PDB entry 5D51 | X-ray diffraction, 1.47 A resolution | chains L and S

[Chain L]
Molecule: Uptake hydrogenase large subunit
Organism: Cupriavidus necator
Notes: EC 1.12.99.6
Reference sequence: P31891 (MBHL_CUPNH); residues 1-603 here = UniProt positions 1-603
Amino-acid sequence (603 residues; row label = number of the first residue in the row):
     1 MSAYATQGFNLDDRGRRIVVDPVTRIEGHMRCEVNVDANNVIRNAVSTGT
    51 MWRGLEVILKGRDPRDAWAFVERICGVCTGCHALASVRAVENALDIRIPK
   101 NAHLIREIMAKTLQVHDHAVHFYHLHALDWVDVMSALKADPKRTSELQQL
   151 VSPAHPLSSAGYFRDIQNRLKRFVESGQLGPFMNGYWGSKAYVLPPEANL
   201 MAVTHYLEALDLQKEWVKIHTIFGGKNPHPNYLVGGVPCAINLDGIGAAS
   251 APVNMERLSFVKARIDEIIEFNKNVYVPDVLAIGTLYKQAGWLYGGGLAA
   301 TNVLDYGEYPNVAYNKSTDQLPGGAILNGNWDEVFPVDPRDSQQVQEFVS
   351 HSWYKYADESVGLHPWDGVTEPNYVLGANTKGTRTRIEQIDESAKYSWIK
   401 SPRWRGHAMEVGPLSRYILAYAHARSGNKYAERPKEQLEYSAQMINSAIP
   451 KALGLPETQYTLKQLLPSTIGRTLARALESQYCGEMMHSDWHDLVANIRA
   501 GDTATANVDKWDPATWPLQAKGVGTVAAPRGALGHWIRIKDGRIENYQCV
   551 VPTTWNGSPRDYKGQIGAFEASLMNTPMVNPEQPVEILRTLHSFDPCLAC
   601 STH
Not modelled in the structure: 1-2, 245-246
Metal / ion sites: Mg2+: Glu-56, Cys-549; ni-fe oxidized active center Ni: Cys-75, Cys-78, Cys-597, Cys-600
Small-molecule neighbours:
  - krypton (KR), molecule 1: Ile-26, Glu-27, Val-77, Leu-125
  - krypton (KR), molecule 2: Met-30, Cys-32, Ala-45, Val-46, Ser-47, Phe-569, Glu-570, Leu-573, Leu-591
  - krypton (KR), molecule 3: Val-115, Ala-119, Trp-216, Ile-268, Phe-271, Asn-272, Ser-480
  - krypton (KR), molecule 4: Ala-127, Leu-128, Val-131, Ala-202, Val-203, Tyr-206
  - krypton (KR), molecule 5: Trp-130, Val-280, Ile-283, Gly-284, Ile-470, Thr-473
  - krypton (KR), molecule 6: Val-133, Phe-182, Val-203, Tyr-206
  - krypton (KR), molecule 7: Leu-147, Ala-198, Met-201, Ala-202, Asp-279, Ala-282, Ile-283, Leu-286
  - krypton (KR), molecule 8: Leu-150, Val-151, Ile-449, Ala-452, Leu-453
  - krypton (KR), molecule 9: Arg-169, Leu-170, Leu-207
  - krypton (KR), molecule 10: Pro-181, Phe-182, Tyr-206
  - krypton (KR), molecule 11: Phe-182, Val-203, Tyr-206, Leu-207
  - krypton (KR), molecule 12: Tyr-206, Leu-207, Leu-210
  - krypton (KR), molecule 13: Leu-438, Ser-441, Ala-442, Ile-445, Leu-462, Leu-465, Leu-466, Leu-474
  - krypton (KR), molecule 14: Ala-442, Asn-446, Tyr-460, Thr-461, Leu-462, Leu-465
  - ni-fe oxidized active center (NFV): Cys-75, Val-77, Cys-78, Cys-81, His-82, Ala-528, Pro-529, Arg-530, Leu-533, Val-551, Pro-552, Thr-553, Cys-597, Cys-600
Swiss-Prot annotation at these positions:
  - binding site (Ni(2+)): Cys-75, Cys-78, Cys-597, Cys-600

[Chain S]
Molecule: Uptake hydrogenase small subunit
Organism: Cupriavidus necator
Notes: EC 1.12.99.6
Reference sequence: P31892 (MBHS_CUPNH); residues 1-317 here correspond to UniProt positions 44-360 (UniProt number = residue number + 43)
Amino-acid sequence (339 residues; each row starts with the number of its first residue):
     1 METKPRTPVLWLHGLECTCCSESFIRSAHPLAKDVVLSMISLDYDDTLMA
    51 AAGHQAEAILEEIMTKYKGNYILAVEGNPPLNQDGMSCIIGGRPFIEQLK
   101 YVAKDAKAIISWGSCASWGCVQAAKPNPTQATPVHKVITDKPIIKVPGCP
   151 PIAEVMTGVITYMLTFDRIPELDRQGRPKMFYSQRIHDKCYRRPHFDAGQ
   201 FVEEWDDESARKGFCLYKMGCKGPTTYNACSTTRWNEGTSFPIQSGHGCI
   251 GCSEDGFWDKGSFYDRLTGISQFGVEANADKIGGTASVVVGAAVTAHAAA
   301 SAIKRASKKNETSGSEHRSAWSHPQFEKRSAWSHPQFEK
Not modelled in the structure: 1-4, 269-339
Sequence notes: expression tag (318-339)
Metal / ion sites: fe4-s3 cluster Fe: Cys-17, Cys-19, Cys-20, Cys-115, Cys-120, Cys-149; 4Fe-4S cluster Fe: His-187, Cys-190, Cys-215, Cys-221; 3Fe-4S cluster Fe: Cys-230, Cys-249, Cys-252
Small-molecule neighbours:
  - 3Fe-4S cluster (F3S): Ile-186, Thr-226, Asn-228, Cys-230, Trp-235, Phe-241, Pro-242, Cys-249, Ile-250, Gly-251, Cys-252, Ser-253
  - fe4-s3 cluster (F4S): Glu-16, Cys-17, Thr-18, Cys-19, Cys-20, Ser-21, Glu-76, Gly-113, Ser-114, Cys-115, Cys-120, Gly-148, Cys-149, Pro-150
  - krypton (KR), molecule 1: Val-9, Trp-11, Phe-24, Ile-40, Trp-112, Ile-160
  - krypton (KR), molecule 2: Trp-11, Ser-21, Phe-24, Ile-25, Val-36, Leu-42, Asp-45, Leu-48
  - krypton (KR), molecule 3: Thr-18, Glu-22, Thr-47
  - krypton (KR), molecule 4: Ser-21, Glu-22, Ile-25, Thr-47
  - krypton (KR), molecule 5: Ile-25, Ala-32, Val-36, Leu-48
  - krypton (KR), molecule 6: Lys-33, Val-36, Leu-37
  - krypton (KR), molecule 7: Lys-107, Ala-108, Met-163, Asp-167, Arg-168, Ile-169
  - 4Fe-4S cluster (SF4): Ile-186, His-187, Cys-190, Arg-192, Arg-193, Phe-196, Cys-215, Leu-216, Tyr-217, Cys-221, Gly-223, Pro-224, Ile-243
Swiss-Prot annotation at these positions:
  - binding site ([4Fe-4S] cluster): Cys-17, Cys-20, Cys-115, Cys-149, His-187, Cys-190, Cys-215, Cys-221
  - binding site ([3Fe-4S] cluster): Cys-230, Cys-249, Cys-252

[How chain L and chain S interact]
Residue-residue contacts (200):
  Val-19(L) / His-54(S)  hydrogen bond (backbone-side chain)
  Val-20(L) / Ala-52(S)  hydrophobic
  Asp-21(L) / Gly-53(S)
  Asp-21(L) / Ile-90(S)
  Asp-21(L) / Gly-91(S)  hydrogen bond (side chain-backbone)
  Asp-21(L) / Gly-92(S)  hydrogen bond (side chain-backbone)
  Pro-22(L) / Tyr-44(S)
  Pro-22(L) / Asp-46(S)
  Pro-22(L) / Ala-52(S)
  Pro-22(L) / Gly-53(S)  hydrogen bond (backbone-backbone)
  Thr-24(L) / Asp-46(S)
  Thr-24(L) / Met-49(S)
  Thr-24(L) / Ala-51(S)  hydrogen bond (side chain-backbone)
  Thr-24(L) / Ala-52(S)
  Arg-25(L) / Asp-46(S)  hydrogen bond (backbone-backbone)
  Arg-25(L) / Thr-47(S)
  Arg-25(L) / Leu-48(S)
  Arg-25(L) / Met-49(S)  hydrogen bond (side chain-backbone)
  Arg-25(L) / Ala-50(S)  hydrogen bond (side chain-backbone)
  Glu-27(L) / Cys-17(S)
  Glu-27(L) / Thr-18(S)  hydrogen bond
  His-29(L) / His-13(S)  hydrogen bond (side chain-backbone)
  His-29(L) / Gly-14(S)  hydrogen bond (side chain-backbone)
  His-29(L) / Cys-88(S)
  His-29(L) / Ile-90(S)
  Arg-31(L) / Gly-92(S)
  Thr-50(L) / Ser-87(S)
  Thr-50(L) / Cys-88(S)
  Thr-50(L) / Ile-89(S)  hydrogen bond (backbone-backbone)
  Met-51(L) / Leu-15(S)  hydrophobic
  Met-51(L) / Glu-16(S)
  Met-51(L) / Ser-87(S)
  Trp-52(L) / Leu-15(S)
  Trp-52(L) / Ser-87(S)  hydrogen bond (backbone-backbone)
  Trp-52(L) / Pro-128(S)  hydrophobic
  Trp-52(L) / Thr-129(S)
  Arg-53(L) / Leu-15(S)
  Arg-53(L) / Glu-16(S)
  Arg-53(L) / Cys-17(S)
  Arg-53(L) / Gln-122(S)
  Arg-53(L) / Pro-128(S)
  Arg-53(L) / Thr-129(S)
  Gly-54(L) / Pro-128(S)
  Leu-55(L) / Val-121(S)  hydrophobic
  Val-57(L) / Pro-126(S)  hydrophobic
  Ile-58(L) / Val-121(S)
  Ile-58(L) / Gln-122(S)
  Ile-58(L) / Ala-124(S)
  Ile-58(L) / Lys-125(S)
  Ile-58(L) / Pro-126(S)
  Ile-58(L) / Pro-128(S)
  Arg-62(L) / Ala-124(S)
  Arg-62(L) / Lys-125(S)  hydrogen bond (side chain-backbone)
  Arg-62(L) / Trp-258(S)  hydrogen bond (side chain-backbone)
  Arg-62(L) / Asp-259(S)  salt bridge
  Arg-65(L) / Tyr-264(S)
  Asp-66(L) / Ser-262(S)  hydrogen bond
  Asp-66(L) / Phe-263(S)  hydrogen bond (side chain-backbone)
  Asp-66(L) / Tyr-264(S)
  Trp-68(L) / His-247(S)
  Trp-68(L) / Tyr-264(S)  hydrogen bond
  Ala-69(L) / Trp-258(S)
  Ala-69(L) / Phe-263(S)  hydrophobic
  Phe-70(L) / Val-121(S)  hydrophobic
  Phe-70(L) / Trp-258(S)  hydrophobic
  Phe-70(L) / Phe-263(S)  hydrophobic
  Arg-73(L) / Cys-17(S)
  Arg-73(L) / Val-121(S)
  Arg-73(L) / Cys-149(S)  hydrogen bond (side chain-backbone)
  Arg-73(L) / Trp-258(S)
  Ile-74(L) / Cys-17(S)
  Cys-75(L) / Cys-17(S)  hydrophobic
  Gly-76(L) / Cys-17(S)  hydrogen bond (backbone-backbone)
  Gly-76(L) / Cys-19(S)
  Gly-76(L) / Glu-22(S)
  Val-77(L) / Glu-22(S)
  His-116(L) / Glu-22(S)
  His-116(L) / Arg-26(S)  hydrogen bond
  His-124(L) / Leu-48(S)
  Leu-125(L) / Thr-47(S)
  Arg-169(L) / Lys-33(S)
  Arg-169(L) / Asp-34(S)  salt bridge
  Arg-169(L) / Leu-37(S)
  Arg-169(L) / Ser-38(S)  hydrogen bond
  Phe-173(L) / Arg-6(S)
  Phe-173(L) / Val-36(S)
  Phe-173(L) / Leu-37(S)
  Ser-176(L) / Arg-6(S)  hydrogen bond
  Gln-178(L) / Pro-5(S)
  Gln-178(L) / Arg-6(S)  hydrogen bond (side chain-backbone)
  Gln-178(L) / Ser-41(S)
  Gln-178(L) / Tyr-67(S)
  Gly-180(L) / Leu-42(S)
  Gly-180(L) / Asp-43(S)
  Pro-181(L) / Leu-42(S)
  Pro-181(L) / Met-49(S)
  Pro-181(L) / Ala-50(S)  hydrogen bond (backbone-backbone)
  Met-183(L) / Ala-51(S)
  Met-183(L) / Ile-59(S)
  Met-183(L) / Glu-62(S)
  Met-183(L) / Ile-63(S)  hydrophobic
  Asn-184(L) / Ala-51(S)
  Asn-184(L) / Gln-55(S)  hydrogen bond (side chain-backbone)
  Asn-184(L) / Ile-59(S)
  Tyr-186(L) / Ala-50(S)
  Tyr-186(L) / Ala-51(S)
  Tyr-186(L) / Ala-52(S)  hydrogen bond (side chain-backbone)
  Tyr-186(L) / Gln-55(S)  hydrogen bond
  Trp-187(L) / Ala-50(S)  hydrophobic
  Leu-210(L) / Lys-33(S)
  Asp-211(L) / Leu-31(S)
  Asp-211(L) / Lys-33(S)  salt bridge
  Gln-213(L) / Ile-25(S)  hydrogen bond (side chain-backbone)
  Gln-213(L) / Arg-26(S)  hydrogen bond
  Lys-214(L) / Arg-26(S)
  Lys-214(L) / Ser-27(S)
  Lys-214(L) / Leu-31(S)
  Val-217(L) / Arg-26(S)
  Val-217(L) / Asn-236(S)
  Lys-218(L) / Asn-236(S)
  Lys-218(L) / Glu-237(S)  salt bridge
  Lys-218(L) / Thr-239(S)
  Thr-221(L) / Trp-235(S)
  Thr-221(L) / Asn-236(S)  hydrogen bond
  Thr-221(L) / Thr-239(S)
  Thr-221(L) / Ser-240(S)
  Thr-221(L) / Ser-245(S)  hydrogen bond (backbone-side chain)
  Ile-222(L) / Thr-239(S)
  Ile-222(L) / Ser-245(S)  hydrogen bond (backbone-side chain)
  Gly-225(L) / Trp-235(S)
  Gly-225(L) / Ser-240(S)
  Gly-225(L) / Phe-241(S)  hydrogen bond (backbone-backbone)
  Gly-225(L) / Pro-242(S)
  Gly-225(L) / Ser-245(S)  hydrogen bond (backbone-side chain)
  Lys-226(L) / Cys-149(S)  hydrogen bond (side chain-backbone)
  Lys-226(L) / Pro-150(S)
  Lys-226(L) / Trp-235(S)
  Lys-226(L) / Asn-236(S)
  Lys-226(L) / Pro-242(S)
  Lys-226(L) / Cys-252(S)
  Asn-227(L) / Arg-26(S)  hydrogen bond
  Asn-227(L) / Trp-235(S)
  Asn-227(L) / Asn-236(S)  hydrogen bond (backbone-side chain)
  Pro-228(L) / Cys-19(S)
  Pro-228(L) / Glu-22(S)
  Pro-228(L) / Ser-23(S)
  Pro-228(L) / Pro-150(S)
  His-229(L) / Cys-17(S)  hydrogen bond
  His-229(L) / Cys-19(S)
  His-229(L) / Cys-149(S)
  Asn-231(L) / Pro-242(S)
  Asn-231(L) / His-247(S)
  Tyr-232(L) / His-247(S)
  Leu-233(L) / Trp-205(S)
  Pro-238(L) / Ser-245(S)
  Pro-238(L) / Gly-246(S)
  Pro-238(L) / His-247(S)
  Cys-239(L) / Ser-245(S)  hydrogen bond (backbone-backbone)
  Ala-240(L) / Asp-206(S)
  Ala-240(L) / Ala-210(S)
  Ile-241(L) / Arg-211(S)
  Asn-242(L) / Arg-211(S)  hydrogen bond (side chain-backbone)
  Ser-250(L) / Lys-212(S)  hydrogen bond (side chain-backbone)
  Ser-250(L) / Gly-213(S)  hydrogen bond (backbone-backbone)
  Ala-251(L) / Arg-211(S)
  Pro-252(L) / Arg-192(S)
  Pro-252(L) / Gln-244(S)
  Pro-252(L) / Ser-245(S)
  Pro-252(L) / Gly-246(S)
  Arg-257(L) / Thr-239(S)  hydrogen bond (side chain-backbone)
  Tyr-374(L) / Gln-83(S)
  Tyr-374(L) / Met-86(S)
  Arg-384(L) / Asp-84(S)  salt bridge
  Arg-384(L) / Met-86(S)
  Thr-385(L) / Asp-84(S)
  Thr-385(L) / Met-86(S)
  Thr-385(L) / Gly-92(S)
  Thr-385(L) / Arg-93(S)
  Thr-385(L) / Pro-94(S)
  Arg-386(L) / Gly-92(S)
  Arg-386(L) / Arg-93(S)
  Ile-387(L) / Met-86(S)  hydrophobic
  Ile-387(L) / Gly-92(S)  hydrogen bond (backbone-backbone)
  Trp-398(L) / Gln-83(S)
  Trp-398(L) / Met-86(S)  hydrogen bond (side chain-backbone)
  Trp-398(L) / Ser-87(S)
  Thr-503(L) / Arg-211(S)  hydrogen bond
  Ala-504(L) / Asp-206(S)
  Ala-504(L) / Arg-211(S)
  Thr-505(L) / Asp-206(S)  hydrogen bond (backbone-side chain)
  Ala-506(L) / Trp-205(S)  hydrophobic
  Ala-506(L) / Asp-206(S)
  Val-508(L) / Glu-204(S)
  Val-508(L) / Trp-205(S)
  Trp-511(L) / Trp-205(S)
  Trp-511(L) / Tyr-264(S)  hydrophobic
  Glu-582(L) / Gln-55(S)  hydrogen bond (backbone-side chain)
  Pro-584(L) / Gln-55(S)
  Leu-588(L) / Ala-52(S)  hydrophobic
  Ala-599(L) / Glu-16(S)
Other interface residues (no listed pair), chain L (95 interface residues in all): Ile-26, Gly-28, Leu-128, Phe-182, Gly-185, Leu-207, Glu-215, Phe-223, Gly-224, Ala-249, Phe-260, Trp-353, Pro-372
Other interface residues (no listed pair), chain S (90 interface residues in all): Pro-8, Ala-28, Ala-56, Ala-58, Glu-97, Tyr-191, Ile-250

[Summary]
The interface between chain L and chain S involves 95 residues on one side and 90 on the other, with 49
hydrogen bonds and 5 salt bridges. Polar contacts include Arg-62(L)/Asp-259(S), Arg-169(L)/Asp-34(S) and
Asp-211(L)/Lys-33(S). 2 krypton molecules are bound between chain L and chain S.
Here chain L is Uptake hydrogenase large subunit and chain S is Uptake hydrogenase small subunit, both from
Cupriavidus necator. Entry 5D51 (Krypton derivatization of an O2-tolerant membrane-bound [NiFe] hydrogenase
reveals a hydrophobic gas tunnel network) was determined by X-ray diffraction.
